Entry 1MPQ (X-ray diffraction, 3.00 A resolution); this record covers chains A and B of the 3 polymer chains in the assembly.

Chain A (and B):
Protein: Maltoporin
Organism: Escherichia coli
Notes: chain B of this document is another copy of the same molecule, construct and numbering; everything in this record applies to it too
Reference sequence: P02943 (LAMB_ECOLI); residues 1-421 here correspond to UniProt positions 26-446 (UniProt number = residue number + 25)
Sequence (421 residues; numbered 1 to 421; the number before each row is that of its first residue):
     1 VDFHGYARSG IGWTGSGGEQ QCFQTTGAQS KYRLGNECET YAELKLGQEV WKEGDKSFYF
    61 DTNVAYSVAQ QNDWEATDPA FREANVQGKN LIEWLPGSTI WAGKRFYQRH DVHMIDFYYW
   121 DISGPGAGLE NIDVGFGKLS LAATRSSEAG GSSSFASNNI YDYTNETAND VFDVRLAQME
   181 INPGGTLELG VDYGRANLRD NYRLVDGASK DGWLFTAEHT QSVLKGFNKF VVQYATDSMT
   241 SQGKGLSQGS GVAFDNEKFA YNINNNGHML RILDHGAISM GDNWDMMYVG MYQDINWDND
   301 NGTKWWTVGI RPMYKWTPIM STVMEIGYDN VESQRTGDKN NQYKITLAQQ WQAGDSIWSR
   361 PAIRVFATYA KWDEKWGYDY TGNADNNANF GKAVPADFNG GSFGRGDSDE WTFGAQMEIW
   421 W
Disulfide bonds: C22-C38

Chain A / chain B interface:
Pairs across the interface (82):
  V1(A) - V1(B)  hydrophobic
  V1(A) - F3(B)  hydrophobic
  Y41(A) - W74(B)
  L46(A) - F3(B)  hydrophobic
  L46(A) - L46(B)  hydrophobic
  V50(A) - P361(B)
  W51(A) - I319(B)  hydrophobic
  W51(A) - A353(B)  hydrophobic
  F58(A) - W351(B)
  F58(A) - Q352(B)
  F58(A) - A353(B)
  F58(A) - P361(B)  hydrophobic
  F60(A) - A7(B)  hydrophobic
  F60(A) - M417(B)  hydrophobic
  F60(A) - I419(B)  hydrophobic
  F60(A) - W421(B)  hydrophobic
  V64(A) - Y66(B)
  D78(A) - A76(B)
  D78(A) - T77(B)
  D78(A) - D78(B)
  P79(A) - E75(B)
  P79(A) - A76(B)
  P79(A) - T77(B)  hydrogen bond (backbone-backbone)
  P79(A) - P79(B)
  A80(A) - W74(B)
  A80(A) - E75(B)
  A80(A) - A76(B)  hydrophobic
  F81(A) - T40(B)
  F81(A) - A42(B)  hydrophobic
  F81(A) - Y66(B)  hydrophobic
  F81(A) - E75(B)  hydrogen bond (backbone-backbone)
  R82(A) - D73(B)  salt bridge
  R82(A) - W74(B)
  A84(A) - S9(B)  hydrogen bond (backbone-side chain)
  A84(A) - M417(B)
  N85(A) - M417(B)
  V86(A) - P361(B)  hydrophobic
  V86(A) - I363(B)  hydrophobic
  V86(A) - M417(B)  hydrophobic
  L91(A) - I319(B)  hydrophobic
  L91(A) - W351(B)  hydrophobic
  I100(A) - W351(B)  hydrophobic
  I100(A) - I363(B)
  A102(A) - Q416(B)
  A102(A) - M417(B)
  G103(A) - S9(B)
  K104(A) - S9(B)  hydrogen bond (backbone-side chain)
  K104(A) - T40(B)
  K104(A) - N72(B)  hydrogen bond (side chain-backbone)
  K104(A) - D73(B)  hydrogen bond (side chain-backbone)
  K104(A) - E75(B)  salt bridge
  F106(A) - D73(B)
  S123(A) - D73(B)
  G124(A) - D73(B)
  P125(A) - G10(B)
  P125(A) - I11(B)
  P125(A) - Q70(B)
  P125(A) - Q71(B)
  P125(A) - N72(B)
  G126(A) - I11(B)
  A127(A) - I11(B)  hydrophobic
  A127(A) - A415(B)  hydrophobic
  A143(A) - I11(B)
  T144(A) - I11(B)
  R145(A) - I11(B)
  R145(A) - G12(B)  hydrogen bond (side chain-backbone)
  R145(A) - W13(B)
  R145(A) - E19(B)
  R145(A) - Q71(B)
  S146(A) - Q71(B)
  S146(A) - N72(B)
  S147(A) - Q71(B)  hydrogen bond (backbone-backbone)
  S147(A) - N72(B)  hydrogen bond (backbone-side chain)
  D170(A) - W13(B)  hydrogen bond
  N197(A) - W13(B)
  N197(A) - G18(B)  hydrogen bond (side chain-backbone)
  N197(A) - E19(B)
  L198(A) - G17(B)
  L198(A) - G18(B)  hydrogen bond (backbone-backbone)
  R199(A) - G17(B)
  R199(A) - Q21(B)
  D200(A) - S16(B)
Also at the interface, not in a pair above, chain A (46 interface residues in all): G47, Q48, K56, A65, Y66, G88, I92, E166, F172
Also at the interface, not in a pair above, chain B (40 interface residues in all): V68, G354

Overview:
46 residues of chain A face 40 of chain B across their interface, with 12 hydrogen bonds and 2 salt bridges.
Polar pairs include R82(A)-D73(B), K104(A)-E75(B) and A84(A)-S9(B).
Chain A and chain B are both Maltoporin (Escherichia coli); the structure, Maltoporin trehalose complex, was
determined by X-ray diffraction (same publication as 1AF6).
